PDB entry 5YK9 | X-ray diffraction, 3.00 A resolution | chain A

== Chain A ==
Protein: AmbP1
Source organism: Fischerella ambigua UTEX 1903
UniProt: V5TDZ4 (V5TDZ4_9CYAN); residue numbers follow UniProt; this construct covers 2-102, 104-309
Chain sequence (309 residues; each row starts with the number of its first residue; note: 1 number in that range is skipped by the numbering (no residue carries it; nothing is unmodelled there)):
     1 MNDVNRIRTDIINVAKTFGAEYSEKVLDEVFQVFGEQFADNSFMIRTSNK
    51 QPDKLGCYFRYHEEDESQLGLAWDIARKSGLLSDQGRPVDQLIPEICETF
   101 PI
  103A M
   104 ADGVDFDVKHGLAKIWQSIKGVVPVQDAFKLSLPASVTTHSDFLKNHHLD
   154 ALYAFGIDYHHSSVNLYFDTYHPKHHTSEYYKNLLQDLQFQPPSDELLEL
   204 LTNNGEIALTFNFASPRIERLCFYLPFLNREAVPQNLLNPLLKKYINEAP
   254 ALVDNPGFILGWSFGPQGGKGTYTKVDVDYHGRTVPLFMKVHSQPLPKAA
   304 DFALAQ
Disordered / not traced: 292-309
Modified positions: Mse-1, Mse-292 (selenomethionine); Mse-44, Mse-103A (selenomethionine; parent Met)
Sequence notes: initiating methionine (1)

== In short ==
Chain A is AmbP1 (Fischerella ambigua UTEX 1903); the structure, Crystal structure of
selenomethionine-labelled indole prenyltransferase AmbP1, was determined by X-ray diffraction, deposited
together with 5Z43, 5Z44 and 5Z46.
